Entry 5DF6 (X-ray diffraction, 1.78 A resolution); this record covers chains A and B of the 3 polymer chains in the assembly.

# Chain A
Name: Tyrosine-protein phosphatase non-receptor type 11
Source organism: Homo sapiens
Notes: EC 3.1.3.48
UniProtKB: Q06124 (PTN11_HUMAN); numbering as in UniProt (aligned over 1-222)
Chain sequence (255 residues; row label = number of the first residue in the row; numbers below 1 keep their minus sign (Gly-27 is residue -27)):
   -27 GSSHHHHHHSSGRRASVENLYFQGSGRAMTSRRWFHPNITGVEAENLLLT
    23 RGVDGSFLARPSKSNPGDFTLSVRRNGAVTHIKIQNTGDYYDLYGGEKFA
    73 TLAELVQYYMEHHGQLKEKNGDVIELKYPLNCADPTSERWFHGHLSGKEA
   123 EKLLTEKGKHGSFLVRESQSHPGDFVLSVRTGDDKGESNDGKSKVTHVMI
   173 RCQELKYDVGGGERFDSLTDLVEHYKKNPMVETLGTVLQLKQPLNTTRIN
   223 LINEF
Disordered / not traced: -27 to 3, 161-163, 176-177, 221-227
Construct notes: expression tag (-27 to 0, 223-227)
Swiss-Prot annotation at these positions:
  - modified residue: Thr2 (N-acetylthreonine), Tyr62 (Phosphotyrosine), Tyr66 (Phosphotyrosine)

# Chain B
Name: txnip
Chain sequence (13 residues; each row starts with the number of its first residue):
   371 KFMPPPTYTEVDX
Disordered / not traced: 371-376
Modified positions: Tyr378 (O-phosphotyrosine; PTR); NH2 (amino group) at position 383
Reported in the primary citation:
  - post-translational modification sites: Tyr378 (citing earlier work)

# How chain A and chain B interact
Contacting residue pairs - 25 pairs, chain A then chain B:
  Arg32(A) - Tyr378(B)
  Ser34(A) - Tyr378(B)
  Lys35(A) - Tyr378(B)
  Ser36(A) - Tyr378(B)
  Thr42(A) - Tyr378(B)
  Thr52(A) - Thr379(B)
  His53(A) - Thr377(B)
  His53(A) - Tyr378(B)
  His53(A) - Thr379(B)  hydrogen bond (backbone-backbone)
  Ile54(A) - Thr379(B)
  Ile54(A) - Val381(B)  hydrophobic
  Lys55(A) - Tyr378(B)
  Leu65(A) - Val381(B)  hydrophobic
  Gln87(A) - Asp382(B)
  Gln87(A) - NH2_383(B)  hydrogen bond (backbone-backbone)
  Leu88(A) - Val381(B)  hydrophobic
  Leu88(A) - Asp382(B)
  Lys89(A) - Val381(B)
  Lys89(A) - Asp382(B)  hydrogen bond (backbone-backbone)
  Glu90(A) - Thr379(B)
  Glu90(A) - Glu380(B)
  Lys91(A) - Glu380(B)  hydrogen bond (backbone-backbone)
  Lys91(A) - Val381(B)
  Lys91(A) - Asp382(B)
  Ile96(A) - Val381(B)  hydrophobic
Also at the interface, not in a pair above, chain A (18 interface residues in all): Pro33, Arg47

# In short
18 residues of chain A face 7 of chain B across their interface; the contacts include 4 hydrogen bonds.
Backbone hydrogen bonds pair His53(A)-Thr379(B), Gln87(A)-NH2_383(B) and Lys89(A)-Asp382(B). The paper reports
a modification site at Tyr378(B).
Chain A is Tyrosine-protein phosphatase non-receptor type 11 (Homo sapiens) and chain B is txnip; the
structure, Crystal structure of PTPN11 tandem SH2 domains in complex with a TXNIP peptide, was determined by
X-ray diffraction together with 5CQ2 from the same study.
